PDB entry 5WBK | X-ray diffraction, 3.11 A resolution | chains A and T

# Chain A
Protein: Regulatory-associated protein of TOR 1
Organism: Arabidopsis thaliana
UniProtKB: Q93YQ1 (RTOR1_ARATH); the construct lacks a stretch of the UniProt sequence and is renumbered around it, so the offset changes along the chain: 1-865 = UniProt 1-865; 926-942 = UniProt 866-882; 943-1344 = UniProt 943-1344
Sequence (1287 residues; row label = number of the first residue in the row; note: 60 numbers in that range are skipped by the numbering (no residue carries them; nothing is unmodelled there); numbers below 1 keep their minus sign (Ser-2 is residue -2)):
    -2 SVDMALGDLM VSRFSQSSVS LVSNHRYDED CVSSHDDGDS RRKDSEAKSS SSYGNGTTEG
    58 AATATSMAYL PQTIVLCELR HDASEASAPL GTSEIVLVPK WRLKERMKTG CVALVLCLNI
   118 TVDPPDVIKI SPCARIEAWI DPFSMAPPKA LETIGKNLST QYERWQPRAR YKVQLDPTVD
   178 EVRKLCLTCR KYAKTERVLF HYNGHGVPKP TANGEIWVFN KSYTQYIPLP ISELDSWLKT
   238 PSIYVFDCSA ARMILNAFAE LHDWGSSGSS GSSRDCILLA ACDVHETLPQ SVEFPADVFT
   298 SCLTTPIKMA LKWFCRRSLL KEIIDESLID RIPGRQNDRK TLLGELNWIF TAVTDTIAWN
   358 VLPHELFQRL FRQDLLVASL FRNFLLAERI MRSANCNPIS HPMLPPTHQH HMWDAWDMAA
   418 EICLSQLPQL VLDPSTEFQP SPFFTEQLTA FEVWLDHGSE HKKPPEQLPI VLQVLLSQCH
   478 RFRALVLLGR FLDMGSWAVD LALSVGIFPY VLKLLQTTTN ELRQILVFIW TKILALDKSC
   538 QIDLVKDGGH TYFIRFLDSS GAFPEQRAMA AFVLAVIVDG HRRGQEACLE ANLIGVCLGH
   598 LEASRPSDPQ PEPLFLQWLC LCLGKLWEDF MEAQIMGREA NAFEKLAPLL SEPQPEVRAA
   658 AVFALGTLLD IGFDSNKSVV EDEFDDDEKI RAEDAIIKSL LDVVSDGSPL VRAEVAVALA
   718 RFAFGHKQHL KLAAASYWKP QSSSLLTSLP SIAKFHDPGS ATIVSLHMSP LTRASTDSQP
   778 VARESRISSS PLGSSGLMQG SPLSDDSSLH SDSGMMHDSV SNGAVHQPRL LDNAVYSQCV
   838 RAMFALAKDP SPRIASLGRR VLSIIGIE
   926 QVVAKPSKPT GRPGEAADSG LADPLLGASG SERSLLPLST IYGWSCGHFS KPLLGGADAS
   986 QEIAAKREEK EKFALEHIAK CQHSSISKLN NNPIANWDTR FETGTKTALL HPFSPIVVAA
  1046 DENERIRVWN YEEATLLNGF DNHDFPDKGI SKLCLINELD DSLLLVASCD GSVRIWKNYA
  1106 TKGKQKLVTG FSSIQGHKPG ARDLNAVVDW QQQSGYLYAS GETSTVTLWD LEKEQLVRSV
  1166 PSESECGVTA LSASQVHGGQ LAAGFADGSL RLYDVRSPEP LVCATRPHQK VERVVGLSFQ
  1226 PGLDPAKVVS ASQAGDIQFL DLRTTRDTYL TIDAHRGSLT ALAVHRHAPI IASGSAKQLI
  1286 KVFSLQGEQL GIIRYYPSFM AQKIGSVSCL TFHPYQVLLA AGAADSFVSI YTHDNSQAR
Not modelled in the structure: -2 to 60, 125-129, 600-608, 668-679, 736-830, 926-956, 979-984, 1121-1128, 1340-1344
Construct notes: expression tag (-2 to 0)

# Chain T
Protein: Ribosomal protein S6 kinase beta-1
Notes: EC 2.7.11.1
UniProtKB: P23443 (KS6B1_HUMAN); residues 1-14 here correspond to UniProt positions 24-37 (UniProt number = residue number + 23)
Sequence (14 residues; row label = number of the first residue in the row):
     1 MAGVFDIDLD QPED
Not modelled in the structure: 1, 10-14
UniProt features mapped onto this chain:
  - motif: Phe5 to Leu9 (TOS motif)
What the authors report for this chain:
  - contacts within the chain: Val4-Phe5 (hydrophobic contact)

# Interface between chain A and chain T
Contacting residue pairs - 29 pairs, chain A then chain T:
  Arg103(A) - Ala2(T)  hydrogen bond (side chain-backbone)
  Arg103(A) - Gly3(T)  hydrogen bond (side chain-backbone)
  Arg103(A) - Val4(T)
  Arg336(A) - Asp6(T)  hydrogen bond (side chain-backbone)
  Arg336(A) - Asp8(T)  salt bridge
  Thr348(A) - Phe5(T)
  Asp352(A) - Phe5(T)
  Phe368(A) - Val4(T)
  Arg369(A) - Val4(T)
  Arg369(A) - Phe5(T)
  Leu372(A) - Val4(T)
  Ala375(A) - Val4(T)  hydrophobic
  Arg379(A) - Val4(T)
  Arg379(A) - Phe5(T)
  Leu469(A) - Phe5(T)  hydrophobic
  Gln470(A) - Phe5(T)
  Leu472(A) - Ile7(T)
  Leu473(A) - Phe5(T)  hydrophobic
  Leu473(A) - Asp6(T)
  Leu473(A) - Ile7(T)
  Leu473(A) - Asp8(T)  hydrogen bond (backbone-backbone)
  Arg478(A) - Ile7(T)
  Arg478(A) - Asp8(T)  hydrogen bond (side chain-backbone)
  Arg478(A) - Leu9(T)
  Pro506(A) - Ala2(T)  hydrophobic
  Tyr507(A) - Gly3(T)
  Tyr507(A) - Val4(T)  hydrogen bond (side chain-backbone)
  Tyr507(A) - Phe5(T)  hydrogen bond (side chain-backbone)
  Lys510(A) - Ile7(T)
Also at the interface, not in a pair above, chain A (20 interface residues in all): Ser474, Leu511, Thr514
Interface features reported in the paper:
  - interface residues, chain T: Ile7(T), Leu9(T)

# Overview
The interface between chain A and chain T involves 20 residues on one side and 8 on the other; the contacts
include 7 hydrogen bonds and 1 salt bridge. Polar contacts include Arg336(A)-Asp8(T), Arg103(A)-Ala2(T) and
Arg103(A)-Gly3(T). The paper reports interface residues Ile7(T) and Leu9(T); contacts within the chain
involving Phe5(T) and Val4(T).
Chain A is Regulatory-associated protein of TOR 1 (Arabidopsis thaliana) and chain T is Ribosomal protein S6
kinase beta-1; the structure, Crystal structure of the arabidopsis thaliana Raptor in complex with the TOS
peptide of human S6K1, was determined by X-ray diffraction (same publication as 5WBJ, 5WBL, 6BCU and 6BCX).
